5VTA - chains A and K of the 3 polymer chains in the assembly; structure by X-ray diffraction, 2.80 A resolution.

[Chain A]
Name: Dipeptidyl peptidase 4
From: Rattus norvegicus
Notes: EC 3.4.14.5
Reference sequence: P14740 (DPP4_RAT); residue numbers follow UniProt; this construct covers 37-767
Sequence (739 residues; numbered 37 to 775; the number before each row is that of its first residue):
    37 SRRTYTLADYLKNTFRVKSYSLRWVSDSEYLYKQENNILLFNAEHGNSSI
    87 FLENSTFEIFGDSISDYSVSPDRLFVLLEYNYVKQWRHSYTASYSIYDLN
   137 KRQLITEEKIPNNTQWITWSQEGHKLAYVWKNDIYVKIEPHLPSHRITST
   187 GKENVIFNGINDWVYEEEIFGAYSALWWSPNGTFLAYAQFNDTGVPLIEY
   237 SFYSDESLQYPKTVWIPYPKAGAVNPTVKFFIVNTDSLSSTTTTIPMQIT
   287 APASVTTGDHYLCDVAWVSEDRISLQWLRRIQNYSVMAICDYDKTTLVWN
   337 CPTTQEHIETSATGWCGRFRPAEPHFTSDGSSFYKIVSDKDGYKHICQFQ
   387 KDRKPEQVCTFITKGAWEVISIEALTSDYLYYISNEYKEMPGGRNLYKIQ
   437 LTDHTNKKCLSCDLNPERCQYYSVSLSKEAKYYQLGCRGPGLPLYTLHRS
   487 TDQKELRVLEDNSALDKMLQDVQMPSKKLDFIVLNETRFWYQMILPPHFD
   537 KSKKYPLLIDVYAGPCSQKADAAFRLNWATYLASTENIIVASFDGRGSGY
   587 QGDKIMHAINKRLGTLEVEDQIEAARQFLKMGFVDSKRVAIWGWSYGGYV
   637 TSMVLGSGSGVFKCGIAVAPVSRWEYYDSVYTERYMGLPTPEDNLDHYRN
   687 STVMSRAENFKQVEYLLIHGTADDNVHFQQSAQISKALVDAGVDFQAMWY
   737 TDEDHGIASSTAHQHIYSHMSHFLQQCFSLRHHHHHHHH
Not modelled in the structure: 37-38, 767-775
Sequence notes: expression tag (768-775)
Disulfides: Cys326-Cys337, Cys383-Cys395, Cys445-Cys448, Cys455-Cys473, Cys650-Cys763
Glycans and other covalent adducts: N-acetylglucosamine (NAG) linked to Asn83, Asn90, Asn227, Asn319, Asn521
Ligand contacts: 9K4 (2-{4-[(3R)-3-amino-4-(2,4,5-trifluorophenyl)butanoyl]piperazin-1-yl}-N-(22-oxo-3,6,9,12,15,18-hexaoxa-21-azatricosan-1-yl)acetamide): Ser101, Tyr118, Arg123, His124, Glu203, Glu204, Phe355, Tyr548, Ser631, Tyr632, Val657, Trp660, Tyr663, Tyr667, Asn711, Val712, His741
Swiss-Prot annotation at these positions:
  - active site (Charge relay system): Ser631, Asp709, His741
  - glycosylation (N-linked (GlcNAc...) asparagine): Asn83, Asn90, Asn148, Asn217, Asn227, Asn319, Asn521, Asn686
  - mutagenesis: Gly629 (G629A: Reduced activity; G629R: Reduced activity), Trp630 (W630E: No effect on activity), Ser631 (S631A: Reduced activity), Tyr632 (Y632F: No effect on activity; Y632G: Reduced activity; Y632L: Reduced activity), Gly633 (G633A: Reduced activity; G633S: Reduced activity)

[Chain K]
Name: Fab heavy chain
From: Mus musculus
Notes: antibody fragment or engineered binder
Sequence (217 residues; numbered 1 to 217; the number before each row is that of its first residue):
     1 EFQLQQSGPELVKPGASVKISCKASGYSFTDYNINWMKQSNGKSLEWIGV
    51 VIPKYGTTNYNQKFQGKATLTVDQSSSTAYIQLNSLTSEDSAVYYCTRFR
   101 VFFDVWGTGTTVTVSSASTKGPSVFPLAPSSKSTSGGTAALGCLVKDYFP
   151 EPVTVSWNSGALTSGVHTFPAVLQSSGLYSLSSVVTVPSSSLGTQTYICN
   201 VNHKPSNTKVDKKVEPK
Not modelled in the structure: 1, 31-32, 114-217
Disulfides: Cys22-Cys96

[Chain A / chain K interface]
Contacting residue pairs (19; chain A residue first):
  Glu89(A) with Lys54(K); Tyr55(K), hydrogen bond
  Ser91(A) with Asn33(K), hydrogen bond (backbone-side chain); Ile52(K)
  Thr92(A) with Ile52(K)
  Glu94(A) with Asn33(K); Phe99(K)
  Ile95(A) with Val50(K), hydrophobic; Ile52(K), hydrophobic; Asn59(K), hydrogen bond (backbone-side chain)
  Phe96(A) with Asn59(K)
  Tyr133(A) with Thr57(K), hydrogen bond
  Arg138(A) with Tyr55(K); Thr57(K), hydrogen bond (backbone-side chain)
  Gln139(A) with Gly56(K), hydrogen bond (side chain-backbone); Thr57(K); Thr58(K), hydrogen bond
  Leu140(A) with Thr58(K); Asn59(K)
Other interface residues (no listed pair), chain A (12 interface residues in all): Gly97, Asp98
Other interface residues (no listed pair), chain K (11 interface residues in all): Val101

[Summary]
12 residues of chain A and 11 residues of chain K are in contact; the contacts include 7 hydrogen bonds. Polar
pairs include Glu89(A)-Tyr55(K), Ser91(A)-Asn33(K) and Ile95(A)-Asn59(K). Bound to chain A: compound 9K4.
Covalently linked N-acetylglucosamine: at Asn83(A), Asn90(A), Asn227(A), Asn319(A) and Asn521(A).
Chain A is Dipeptidyl peptidase 4 (Rattus norvegicus) and chain K is Fab heavy chain (Mus musculus); the
structure, Co-Crystal Structure of DPPIV with a Chemibody Inhibitor, was determined by X-ray diffraction.
